PDB entry 3GB7 | X-ray diffraction, 2.85 A resolution | chains B and C of the 3 polymer chains in the assembly

== Chain B ==
Protein: antibody Fab fragment light chain
From: Mus musculus
Notes: antibody fragment or engineered binder
Sequence (212 residues; row label = number of the first residue in the row):
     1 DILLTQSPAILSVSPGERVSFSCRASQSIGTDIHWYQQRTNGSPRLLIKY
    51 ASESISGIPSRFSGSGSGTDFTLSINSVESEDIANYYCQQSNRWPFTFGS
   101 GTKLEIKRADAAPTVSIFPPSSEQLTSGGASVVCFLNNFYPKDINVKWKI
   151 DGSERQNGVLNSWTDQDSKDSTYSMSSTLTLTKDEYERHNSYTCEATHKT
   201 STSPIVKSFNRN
Cystine bridges: C23-C88, C134-C194
Residues lining bound ligands: diacyl glycerol (DGA): T31, Y50, E53

== Chain C ==
Protein: Voltage-gated potassium channel
From: Streptomyces lividans
UniProtKB: P0A334 (KCSA_STRLI); residues 1-124 here = UniProt positions 1-124
Sequence (124 residues; numbered 1 to 124; the number before each row is that of its first residue):
     1 MAPMLSGLLARLVKLLLGRHGSALHWRAAGAATVLLVIVLLAGSYLAVLA
    51 ERGAPGAQLITYPRALWWSVETATTVGYGDLYPVTLWGRCVAVVVMVAGI
   101 TSFGLVTAALATWFVGREQERRGH
Unresolved in the structure: 1-21
Sequence notes: engineered mutation A2 (Pro in P0A334), C90 (Leu in P0A334)
Swiss-Prot annotation at these positions:
  - motif: T75 to D80 (Selectivity filter)
  - mutagenesis: E71 (E71A: Prevents channel inactivation)
Residues lining bound ligands: diacyl glycerol (DGA): L41, Y45, Y62, P63, R64, L66, W67, V70, V84, T85, L86, R89, V93

== Interface between chain B and chain C ==
Residue-residue contacts - 18 pairs, chain B then chain C:
  D32(B) with R64(C), salt bridge
  S91(B) with I60(C)
  N92(B) with A57(C); Q58(C); I60(C); R64(C)
  R93(B) with G56(C), hydrogen bond (side chain-backbone); A57(C); Q58(C); I60(C)
  W94(B) with R52(C); G53(C); A54(C); P55(C); G56(C), hydrogen bond (backbone-backbone); A57(C), hydrogen bond (backbone-backbone); I60(C)
  F96(B) with R52(C)
Other interface residues (no listed pair), chain B (7 interface residues in all): Y50

== In short ==
Chain B and chain C form an interface of 7 and 9 residues respectively; the contacts include 3 hydrogen bonds
and 1 salt bridge. Polar contacts include D32(B)-R64(C), R93(B)-G56(C) and W94(B)-G56(C). Diacyl glycerol is
bound between chain B and chain C.
Here chain B is antibody Fab fragment light chain (Mus musculus) and chain C is Voltage-gated potassium
channel (Streptomyces lividans). Entry 3GB7 (Potassium Channel KcsA-Fab complex in Li+) was determined by
X-ray diffraction, deposited together with 3IGA.
